9EO6 - chains B and H of the 4 polymer chains in the assembly; structure by X-ray diffraction, 2.11 A resolution.

== Chain B ==
Name: 3C-like proteinase nsp5
From: Severe acute respiratory syndrome coronavirus 2
Notes: EC 3.4.22.69
UniProtKB: P0DTD1 (R1AB_SARS2); residues 1-306 here correspond to UniProt positions 3264-3569 (UniProt number = residue number + 3263)
Amino-acid sequence (306 residues; numbered 1 to 306; the number before each row is that of its first residue):
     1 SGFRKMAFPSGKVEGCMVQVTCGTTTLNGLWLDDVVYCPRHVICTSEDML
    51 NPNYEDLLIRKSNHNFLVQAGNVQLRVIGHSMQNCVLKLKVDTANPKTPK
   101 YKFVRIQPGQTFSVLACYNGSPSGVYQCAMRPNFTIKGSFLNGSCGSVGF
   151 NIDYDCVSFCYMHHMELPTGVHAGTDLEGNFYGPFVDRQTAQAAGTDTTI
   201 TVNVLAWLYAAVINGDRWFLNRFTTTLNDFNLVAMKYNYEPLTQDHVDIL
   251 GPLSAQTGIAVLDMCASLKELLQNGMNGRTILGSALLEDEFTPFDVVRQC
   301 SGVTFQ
Bound ions: K+: Cys22, Thr25, Val42, Cys44
Swiss-Prot annotation at these positions:
  - active site: His41 (For 3CL-PRO activity), Cys145 (Nucleophile)
  - site: Gln306 (Cleavage)
  - cross-link (Glycyl lysine isopeptide (Lys-Gly)): Lys5 (interchain with G-Cter in ubiquitin), Lys90 (interchain with G-Cter in ubiquitin)
Reported in the primary citation:
  - catalytic residues: His41, Cys145 (citing earlier work)
  - binding site for Inhibitor SLL11: Asn142, Cys145, His163, Glu166
  - mutagenesis - E166V: decreased binding to MP1
  - mutagenesis - E166V (811-fold): decreased binding to MP7
  - mutagenesis - E166V (523-fold): decreased binding to Nirmatrelvir

== Chain H ==
Name: Inhibitor SLL11
Amino-acid sequence (4 residues; numbered 1 to 4; the number before each row is that of its first residue):
     1 XXXX
Modified / non-standard residues: A1IM4 (2-(iminomethyl)pyridine-4-carboxylic acid) at position 1, 2JH (3-cyclobutyl-L-alanine) at position 2, A1IM3 ((3R)-3-azanyl-4-(1H-indol-3-yl)butanal) at position 3, A1IM8 ((2R)-2-azanyl-N-methyl-3-pyridin-4-yl-propanamide) at position 4

== Chain B / chain H interface ==
Residue-residue contacts (27; chain B residue first):
  His41(B) - 2JH_2(H)
  Phe140(B) - A1IM8_4(H)
  Leu141(B) - A1IM8_4(H)
  Asn142(B) - A1IM4_1(H)
  Asn142(B) - A1IM8_4(H)  hydrogen bond (side chain-backbone)
  Gly143(B) - A1IM4_1(H)
  Ser144(B) - A1IM4_1(H)
  Ser144(B) - A1IM8_4(H)
  Cys145(B) - A1IM4_1(H)  covalent bond
  His163(B) - A1IM8_4(H)
  His164(B) - A1IM4_1(H)
  His164(B) - 2JH_2(H)
  Met165(B) - A1IM4_1(H)
  Met165(B) - 2JH_2(H)
  Glu166(B) - A1IM4_1(H)  hydrogen bond (backbone-backbone)
  Glu166(B) - A1IM3_3(H)  hydrogen bond (backbone-backbone)
  Glu166(B) - A1IM8_4(H)
  Leu167(B) - A1IM3_3(H)
  Pro168(B) - A1IM3_3(H)
  His172(B) - A1IM8_4(H)
  Asp187(B) - 2JH_2(H)
  Arg188(B) - 2JH_2(H)
  Arg188(B) - A1IM3_3(H)
  Gln189(B) - 2JH_2(H)
  Gln189(B) - A1IM3_3(H)
  Thr190(B) - A1IM3_3(H)
  Gln192(B) - A1IM3_3(H)
Other interface residues (no listed pair), chain B (22 interface residues in all): Leu27, Met49, Ala191

== In short ==
22 residues of chain B and 4 residues of chain H are in contact, with 1 covalent bond and 3 hydrogen bonds.
Polar contacts include Asn142(B)-A1IM8_4(H), Glu166(B)-A1IM4_1(H) and Glu166(B)-A1IM3_3(H). From UniProt:
active-site residues His41(B) and Cys145(B) on chain B. The paper reports catalytic residues His41(B) and
Cys145(B); E166V of chain B reduces binding to MP1.
Chain B is 3C-like proteinase nsp5 (Severe acute respiratory syndrome coronavirus 2) and chain H is Inhibitor
SLL11; the structure, SARS-CoV2 major protease in complex with a covalent inhibitor SLL11, was determined by
X-ray diffraction (same publication as 9EOR and 9EOX).
